Entry 3BI3 (X-ray diffraction, 1.90 A resolution); this record covers chains A and C of the 3 polymer chains in the assembly.

# Chain A
Molecule: Alpha-ketoglutarate-dependent dioxygenase alkB
From: Escherichia coli K12
Notes: EC 1.14.11.-; fragment: catalytic repair domain
Reference sequence: P05050 (ALKB_ECOLI); residues 13-213 here = UniProt positions 13-213
Amino-acid sequence (201 residues; each row starts with the number of its first residue):
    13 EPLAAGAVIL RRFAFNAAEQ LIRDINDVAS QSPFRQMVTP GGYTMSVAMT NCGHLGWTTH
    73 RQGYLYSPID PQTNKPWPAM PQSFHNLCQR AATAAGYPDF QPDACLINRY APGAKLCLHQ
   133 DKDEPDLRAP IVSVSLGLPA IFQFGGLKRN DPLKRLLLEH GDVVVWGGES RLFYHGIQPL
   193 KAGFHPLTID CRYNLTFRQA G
Construct notes: engineered mutation Cys-129 (Ser in P05050)
Ion coordination: Mn2+: His-131, Asp-133, His-187 (together with 2-oxoglutaric acid)
Ligand contacts: 2-oxoglutaric acid (AKG): Leu-118, Asn-120, Tyr-122, Leu-128, His-131, Asp-133, Ser-145, Phe-154, Leu-170, His-187, Ile-189, Arg-204, Asn-206, Thr-208, Arg-210
Curated features (UniProtKB/Swiss-Prot):
  - binding site (substrate): Trp-69, Tyr-76 to Tyr-78, Asp-135, Arg-161
  - binding site (2-oxoglutarate): Asn-120 to Tyr-122, Arg-204 to Arg-210
  - binding site (Fe cation): His-131, Asp-133, His-187
  - mutagenesis: Thr-51 (T51A: Slightly reduced activity towards single-stranded DNA containing 1-methyladenine. Reduces affinity for undamaged DNA), Trp-69 (W69A: Abolishes activity towards single-stranded DNA containing 1-methyladenine), Tyr-76 (Y76A: Reduces affinity for damaged DNA and activity towards single-stranded DNA containing 1-methyladenine), Asp-135 (D135A: Abolishes activity towards single-stranded DNA containing 1-methyladenine. Alters substrate specificity, so that the enzyme gains activity towards single-stranded DNA containing 1-methylguanine), Arg-161 (R161A: No effect on enzyme activity. Decreases affinity for damaged DNA)
What the authors report for this chain:
  - binding site for the 13-nt DNA strand: Thr-51 to Gly-53, Trp-69, Cys-129, His-131

# Chain C
Molecule: 13-nt DNA strand
Sequence (13 nucleotides; each row starts with the number of its first residue):
     1 AACGGTATTA CCT

# How chain A and chain C interact
Pairs across the interface (7; chain A residue first):
  Arg-161(A) with DG4(C), base contact; DG5(C), hydrogen bond to the base; DT6(C), hydrogen bond to the base
  Asn-162(A) with DG4(C), sugar contact; DG5(C), hydrogen bond to the phosphate
  Arg-167(A) with DA2(C), sugar contact; DC3(C), salt bridge to the phosphate
Also at the interface, not in a pair above, chain A (4 interface residues in all): Gln-190

# Overview
4 residues of chain A face 5 of chain C across their interface, with 3 hydrogen bonds and 1 salt bridge. Polar
contacts include Arg-161(A)/DG5(C), Arg-161(A)/DT6(C) and Asn-162(A)/DG5(C). Ligands of chain A: 2-oxoglutaric
acid. From the paper: a binding site for the 13-nt DNA strand at Thr-51(A), Trp-69(A) and Cys-129(A) among
others.
Chain A is Alpha-ketoglutarate-dependent dioxygenase alkB (Escherichia coli K12) and chain C is a 13-nt DNA
strand; the structure, X-ray structure of AlkB protein bound to dsDNA containing 1meA/A with cofactors, was
determined by X-ray diffraction, deposited together with 3BIE, 3BKZ, 3BTX, 3BTY, 3BTZ, 3BU0 and 3BUC.
